6OK4 - chains A and C of the 4 polymer chains in the assembly; structure by X-ray diffraction, 2.40 A resolution.

Chain A (and C):
Name: Glyceraldehyde-3-phosphate dehydrogenase
Organism: Chlamydia trachomatis (strain D/UW-3/Cx)
Notes: EC 1.2.1.12; fragment: ChtrB.00839.a.B1; chain C of this document is another copy of the same molecule, construct and numbering; everything in this record applies to it too
UniProt: P0CE13 (G3P_CHLTR); residue numbers follow UniProt; this construct covers 1-334
Sequence (342 residues; row label = number of the first residue in the row; numbers below 1 keep their minus sign (Met-7 is residue -7)):
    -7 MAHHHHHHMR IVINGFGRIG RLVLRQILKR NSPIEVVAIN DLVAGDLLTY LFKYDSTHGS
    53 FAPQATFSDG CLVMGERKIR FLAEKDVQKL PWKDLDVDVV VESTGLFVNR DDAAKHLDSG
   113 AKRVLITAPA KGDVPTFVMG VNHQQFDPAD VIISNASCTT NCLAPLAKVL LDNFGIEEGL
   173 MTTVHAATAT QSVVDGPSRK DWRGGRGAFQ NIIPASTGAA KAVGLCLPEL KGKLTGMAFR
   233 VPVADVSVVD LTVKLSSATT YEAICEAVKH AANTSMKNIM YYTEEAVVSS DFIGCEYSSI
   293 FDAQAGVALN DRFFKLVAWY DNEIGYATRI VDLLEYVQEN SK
Unresolved in the structure: -7 to -2, 333-334
Sequence notes: expression tag (-7 to 0); engineered mutation Ile71 (Val in P0CE13), Arg72 (His in P0CE13), Ala105 (Val in P0CE13), Ile292 (Val in P0CE13)
Residues lining bound ligands: NAD (nicotinamide-adenine-dinucleotide): Asn6, Gly7, Phe8, Gly9, Arg10, Ile11, Gly12, Asn32, Asp33, Leu34, Glu76, Lys77, Ser95, Thr96, Gly97, Leu98, Phe99, Thr119, Ala120, Cys150, Thr180, Ala181, Asn314, Glu315, Tyr318
Curated features (UniProtKB/Swiss-Prot):
  - active site: Cys150 (Nucleophile)
  - binding site (NAD(+)): Arg10, Ile11, Asp33, Lys77, Thr119, Asn314
  - binding site (D-glyceraldehyde 3-phosphate): Ser149 to Thr151, Thr180, Thr209, Gly210, Arg232
  - site: His177 (Activates thiol group during catalysis)
From the paper describing this entry:
  - catalytic residues: Cys150
  - binding site for NAD: Leu34, Cys150

How chain A and chain C interact:
Contacting residue pairs (60; chain A residue first):
  Arg10(A) with Val186(C); Asp187(C)
  Arg13(A) with Asp187(C), hydrogen bond (side chain-backbone)
  Val35(A) with Pro189(C), hydrophobic
  Asp38(A) with Trp194(C)
  Leu39(A) with Pro189(C), hydrophobic; Ser190(C); Trp194(C), hydrophobic
  Tyr42(A) with Trp194(C), hydrophobic; Arg198(C), hydrogen bond
  Leu43(A) with Gly188(C); Pro189(C)
  Tyr46(A) with Asp187(C); Arg198(C)
  Asp47(A) with Asp187(C); Arg198(C)
  Ser48(A) with Asp187(C), hydrogen bond; Arg198(C), hydrogen bond; Gln202(C); Asn203(C), hydrogen bond
  Thr49(A) with Gln202(C), hydrogen bond
  Ala179(A) with Val185(C), hydrophobic; Val186(C)
  Thr180(A) with Val185(C)
  Ala181(A) with Val186(C), hydrophobic
  Gln183(A) with Val185(C)
  Ser184(A) with Val185(C)
  Val185(A) with Ala179(C), hydrophobic; Thr180(C); Gln183(C); Ser184(C); Val185(C); Phe201(C), hydrophobic
  Val186(A) with Arg10(C); Ala179(C); Ala181(C), hydrophobic
  Asp187(A) with Arg10(C); Arg13(C), hydrogen bond (backbone-side chain); Asp47(C); Ser48(C), hydrogen bond
  Gly188(A) with Leu43(C)
  Pro189(A) with Leu39(C), hydrophobic; Leu43(C)
  Ser190(A) with Leu39(C)
  Arg191(A) with Leu39(C)
  Trp194(A) with Asp38(C); Leu39(C); Tyr42(C), hydrophobic
  Arg198(A) with Tyr42(C), hydrogen bond; Tyr46(C); Asp47(C); Ser48(C), hydrogen bond
  Gly199(A) with Ser48(C)
  Phe201(A) with Val185(C), hydrophobic; Phe201(C), hydrophobic
  Gln202(A) with Ser48(C); Thr49(C), hydrogen bond; Ala236(C)
  Asn203(A) with Ser48(C), hydrogen bond
  Ala236(A) with Gln202(C)
Also at the interface, not in a pair above, chain A (32 interface residues in all): Arg195, Ala200
Also at the interface, not in a pair above, chain C (32 interface residues in all): Val35, Arg191, Arg195, Gly199, Ala200

Summary:
The chain A/chain C interface involves 32 residues from each chain, with 12 hydrogen bonds. Polar pairs
include Arg13(A)-Asp187(C), Tyr42(A)-Arg198(C) and Ser48(A)-Asp187(C). Ligands of chain A: NAD. From the
paper: the catalytic residue Cys150(A); a binding site for NAD at Leu34(A) and Cys150(A).
Both chains are Glyceraldehyde-3-phosphate dehydrogenase (Chlamydia trachomatis (strain D/UW-3/Cx)). Entry
6OK4 (Crystal Structure of Glyceraldehyde-3-phosphate dehydrogenase (GAPDH) from Chlamydia trachomatis with
bound NAD) was determined by X-ray diffraction (same publication as 5VMT).
